PDB entry 6ZK4 | X-ray diffraction, 1.95 A resolution | chains A and B

Chain A (and B):
Name: Pyrimidine-specific ribonucleoside hydrolase rihA
From: Zea mays
Notes: chain B of this document is another copy of the same molecule, construct and numbering; everything in this record applies to it too
UniProt: B6THD4 (B6THD4_MAIZE); residues 1-325 here = UniProt positions 1-325
Chain sequence (343 residues; each row starts with the number of its first residue; numbers below 1 keep their minus sign (Met-17 is residue -17)):
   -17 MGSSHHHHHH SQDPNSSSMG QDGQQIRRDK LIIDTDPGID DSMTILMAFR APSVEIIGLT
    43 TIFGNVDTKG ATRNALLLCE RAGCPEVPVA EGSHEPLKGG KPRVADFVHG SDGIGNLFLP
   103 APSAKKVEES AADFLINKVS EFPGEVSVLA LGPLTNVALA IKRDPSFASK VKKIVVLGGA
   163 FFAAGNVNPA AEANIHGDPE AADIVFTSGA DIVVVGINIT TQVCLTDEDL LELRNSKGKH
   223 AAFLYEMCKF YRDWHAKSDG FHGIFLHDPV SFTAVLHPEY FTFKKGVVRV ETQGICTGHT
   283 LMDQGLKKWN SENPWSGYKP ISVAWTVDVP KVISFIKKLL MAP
Unresolved in the structure: -17 to 9 (chain B: -17 to 8)
Construct notes: initiating methionine (-17); expression tag (-16 to 0)
Metal / ion sites: Ca2+: Asp18, Asp23, Leu133, Asp250
Ligand contacts: adenine (ADE): Asn47, Ala87, Phe89, Val90, His91, Asn168, Val169, Ala175, Trp236

Interface between chain A and chain B:
Contacting residue pairs - 63 pairs, chain A then chain B:
  Phe89(A) - Asn292(B)
  Phe164(A) - Phe164(B)
  Phe164(A) - Ala165(B)
  Phe164(A) - Ala166(B)
  Ala165(A) - Phe164(B)
  Ala166(A) - Phe164(B)
  Gly167(A) - Trp291(B)
  Asn168(A) - Lys289(B)
  Asn168(A) - Trp291(B)
  Val169(A) - Trp291(B)
  Asn170(A) - Trp291(B)
  Asn170(A) - Asn295(B)
  Pro171(A) - Leu283(B)  hydrophobic
  Pro171(A) - Asp285(B)
  Pro171(A) - Trp291(B)
  Pro171(A) - Asn295(B)
  Pro171(A) - Trp297(B)
  Ala172(A) - Leu283(B)  hydrophobic
  Ala172(A) - Trp297(B)  hydrophobic
  Trp236(A) - Asn292(B)
  Lys239(A) - Lys290(B)
  Ser240(A) - Lys289(B)  hydrogen bond
  Ser240(A) - Lys290(B)  hydrogen bond (side chain-backbone)
  Asp241(A) - Lys289(B)  salt bridge
  Arg271(A) - Ile277(B)
  Val272(A) - Ile277(B)
  Glu273(A) - Gln275(B)
  Glu273(A) - Gly276(B)
  Glu273(A) - Ile277(B)  hydrogen bond (side chain-backbone)
  Glu273(A) - Cys278(B)  hydrogen bond (side chain-backbone)
  Gln275(A) - Glu273(B)
  Gln275(A) - Gln275(B)  hydrogen bond (backbone-side chain)
  Gly276(A) - Glu273(B)
  Gly276(A) - Gln275(B)
  Ile277(A) - Arg271(B)
  Ile277(A) - Val272(B)
  Ile277(A) - Glu273(B)  hydrogen bond (backbone-side chain)
  Ile277(A) - Pro296(B)  hydrophobic
  Ile277(A) - Trp297(B)
  Cys278(A) - Glu273(B)  hydrogen bond (backbone-side chain)
  Cys278(A) - Leu283(B)  hydrophobic
  His281(A) - His281(B)
  Leu283(A) - Pro171(B)  hydrophobic
  Leu283(A) - Ala172(B)  hydrophobic
  Leu283(A) - Cys278(B)  hydrophobic
  Asp285(A) - Pro171(B)
  Lys289(A) - Asn168(B)
  Lys289(A) - Trp236(B)
  Lys289(A) - Ser240(B)  hydrogen bond
  Lys289(A) - Asp241(B)  salt bridge
  Lys290(A) - Ser240(B)  hydrogen bond (backbone-side chain)
  Trp291(A) - Gly167(B)
  Trp291(A) - Asn168(B)
  Trp291(A) - Val169(B)
  Trp291(A) - Asn170(B)
  Trp291(A) - Pro171(B)
  Asn292(A) - Phe89(B)
  Asn292(A) - Trp236(B)
  Asn295(A) - Asn170(B)
  Pro296(A) - Ile277(B)  hydrophobic
  Trp297(A) - Pro171(B)
  Trp297(A) - Ala172(B)  hydrophobic
  Trp297(A) - Ile277(B)
Other interface residues (no listed pair), chain A (33 interface residues in all): Met284, Leu288
Other interface residues (no listed pair), chain B (33 interface residues in all): Lys239, Met284, Leu288

In short:
Chain A and chain B each contribute 33 residues to their interface; the contacts include 9 hydrogen bonds and
2 salt bridges. Polar pairs include Asp241(A)-Lys289(B), Ser240(A)-Lys289(B) and Ser240(A)-Lys290(B). Ligands
of chain A: adenine. Asp18(A), Asp23(A), Leu133(A) and Asp250(A) coordinate Ca2+.
Chain A and chain B are both Pyrimidine-specific ribonucleoside hydrolase rihA (Zea mays); the structure,
Plant nucleoside hydrolase - ZmNRh2b with a bound adenine, was determined by X-ray diffraction (same
publication as 6ZK2, 6ZK3 and 6ZK5).
